PDB entry 6IMV | X-ray diffraction, 2.00 A resolution | chain A

== Chain A ==
Protein: Endo-beta-1,2-glucanase
From: Talaromyces funiculosus
Notes: EC 3.2.1.71
Sequence (505 residues; row label = number of the first residue in the row):
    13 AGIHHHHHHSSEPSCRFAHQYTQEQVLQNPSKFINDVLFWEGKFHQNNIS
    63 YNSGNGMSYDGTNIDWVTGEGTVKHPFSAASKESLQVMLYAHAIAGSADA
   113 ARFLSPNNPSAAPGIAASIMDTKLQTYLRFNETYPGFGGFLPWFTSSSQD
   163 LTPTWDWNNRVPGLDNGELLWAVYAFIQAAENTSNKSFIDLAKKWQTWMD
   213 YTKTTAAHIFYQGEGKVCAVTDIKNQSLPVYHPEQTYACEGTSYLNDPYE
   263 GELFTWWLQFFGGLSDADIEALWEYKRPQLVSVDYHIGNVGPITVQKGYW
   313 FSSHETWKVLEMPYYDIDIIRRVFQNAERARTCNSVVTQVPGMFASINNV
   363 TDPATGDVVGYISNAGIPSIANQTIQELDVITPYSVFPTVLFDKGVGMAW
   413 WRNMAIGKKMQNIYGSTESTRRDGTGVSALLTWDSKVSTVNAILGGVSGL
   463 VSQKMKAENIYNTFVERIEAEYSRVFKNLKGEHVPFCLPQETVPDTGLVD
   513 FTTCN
Disordered / not traced: 13-23
Cystine bridges: Cys-27/Cys-516, Cys-230/Cys-251, Cys-345/Cys-499
Covalent attachments: N-acetylglucosamine (NAG) linked to Asn-143, Asn-237, Asn-361, Asn-384
Ligand contacts: beta-D-glucopyranose (BGC): Asp-72, His-87, Phe-89, Lys-94, Trp-155, Asn-360, Tyr-373, Thr-444, Asp-446
What the authors report for this chain:
  - binding site for beta-D-glucopyranose: Asp-72, Lys-94, Trp-155, Trp-169, Leu-176, Asp-177, Asn-360, Tyr-373, Asp-446
  - binding site for alpha-D-glucopyranose: Asp-259, Glu-262, Tyr-311, Trp-312, His-316
  - catalytic residues: Glu-262, Asp-446
  - mutagenesis - D177N, E262Q, D446N: abolished catalytic activity on beta-1,2-glucan
  - mutagenesis - E180A, E430A (less than 1%): decreased catalytic activity
  - mutagenesis - H316A, H316Q, S358A, Y373F, Y396F: decreased catalytic activity on beta-1,2-glucan
  - mutagenesis - T444A: abolished expression

== In short ==
Bound to chain A: beta-D-glucopyranose. Covalently linked N-acetylglucosamine: at Asn-143, Asn-237, Asn-361
and Asn-384. The paper reports catalytic residues Glu-262 and Asp-446; H316A, H316Q and S358A, among others,
reduce catalytic activity on beta-1,2-glucan; 11 substitutions were tested in all.
Chain A is Endo-beta-1,2-glucanase (Talaromyces funiculosus); the structure, The complex structure of
endo-beta-1,2-glucanase from Talaromyces funiculosus with sophorose, was determined by X-ray diffraction,
deposited together with 6IMU and 6IMW.
